PDB entry 7W4X | X-ray diffraction, 2.20 A resolution | chain A

== Chain A ==
Molecule: cAMP-specific 3', 5'-cyclic phosphodiesterase 4D
From: Homo sapiens
Notes: EC 3.1.4.53
Reference sequence: Q08499 (PDE4D_HUMAN); residues 78-449 here correspond to UniProt positions 380-751 (UniProt number = residue number + 302)
Sequence (373 residues; numbered 78 to 450; the number before each row is that of its first residue):
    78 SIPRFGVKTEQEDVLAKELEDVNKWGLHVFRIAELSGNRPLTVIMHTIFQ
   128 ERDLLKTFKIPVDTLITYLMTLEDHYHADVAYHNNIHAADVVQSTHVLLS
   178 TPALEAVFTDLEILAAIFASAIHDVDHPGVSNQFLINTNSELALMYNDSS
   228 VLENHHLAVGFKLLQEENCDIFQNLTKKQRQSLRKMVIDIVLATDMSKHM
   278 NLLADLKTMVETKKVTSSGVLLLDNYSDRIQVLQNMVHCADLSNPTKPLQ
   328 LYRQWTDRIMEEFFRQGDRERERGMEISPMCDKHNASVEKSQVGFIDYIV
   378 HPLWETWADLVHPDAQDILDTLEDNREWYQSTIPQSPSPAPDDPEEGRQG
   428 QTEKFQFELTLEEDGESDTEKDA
Unresolved in the structure: 78-87, 412-450
Sequence notes: expression tag (450)
Swiss-Prot annotation at these positions:
  - active site: H160 (Proton donor)
  - binding site (3',5'-cyclic AMP): H160, Q369, F372
  - binding site (AMP): H160, D201, D318, N321, Q369, F372
  - binding site (Zn(2+)): H164, H200, D201, D318
  - binding site (Mg(2+)): D201
  - binding site (Mn(2+)): D201
  - cross-link: K85 (Glycyl lysine isopeptide (Lys-Gly) (interchain with G-Cter in SUMO))
Ion coordination: Zn2+: H164, H200, D201, D318; Mg2+ near D201 (its only coordinating residue here)
Small-molecule neighbours: 8G7 ((2R,4S)-2-(2-hydroxyethyl)-2,6-dimethyl-4-(2-methylprop-1-enyl)-3,4-dihydropyrano[3,2-c][1,8]naphthyridin-5-one): Y159, H160, H164, D201, M273, D318, L319, N321, W332, T333, I336, F340, M357, Q369, F372

== Overview ==
Chain A binds compound 8G7. The Zn2+ site is built by H164, H200, D201 and D318. From UniProt: active-site
residue H160, 3 residues binding 3',5'-cyclic AMP, 6 AMP-binding residues and 4 Zn2+-binding residues.
Chain A is cAMP-specific 3', 5'-cyclic phosphodiesterase 4D (Homo sapiens); the structure, Crystal structure
of PDE4D catalytic domain complexed with 17, was determined by X-ray diffraction (same publication as 7W4Y).
